6AVT - chains A and T of the 4 polymer chains in the assembly; structure by X-ray diffraction, 2.60 A resolution.

Chain A:
Name: HIV-1 reverse transcriptase P66 subunit
From: Human immunodeficiency virus type 1 group M subtype B (isolate BH10)
Notes: EC 2.7.7.49, 2.7.7.7
UniProt: P03366 (POL_HV1B1); residues 1-554 here correspond to UniProt positions 600-1153 (UniProt number = residue number + 599)
Chain sequence (556 residues; row label = number of the first residue in the row; numbers below 1 keep their minus sign (Met-1 is residue -1)):
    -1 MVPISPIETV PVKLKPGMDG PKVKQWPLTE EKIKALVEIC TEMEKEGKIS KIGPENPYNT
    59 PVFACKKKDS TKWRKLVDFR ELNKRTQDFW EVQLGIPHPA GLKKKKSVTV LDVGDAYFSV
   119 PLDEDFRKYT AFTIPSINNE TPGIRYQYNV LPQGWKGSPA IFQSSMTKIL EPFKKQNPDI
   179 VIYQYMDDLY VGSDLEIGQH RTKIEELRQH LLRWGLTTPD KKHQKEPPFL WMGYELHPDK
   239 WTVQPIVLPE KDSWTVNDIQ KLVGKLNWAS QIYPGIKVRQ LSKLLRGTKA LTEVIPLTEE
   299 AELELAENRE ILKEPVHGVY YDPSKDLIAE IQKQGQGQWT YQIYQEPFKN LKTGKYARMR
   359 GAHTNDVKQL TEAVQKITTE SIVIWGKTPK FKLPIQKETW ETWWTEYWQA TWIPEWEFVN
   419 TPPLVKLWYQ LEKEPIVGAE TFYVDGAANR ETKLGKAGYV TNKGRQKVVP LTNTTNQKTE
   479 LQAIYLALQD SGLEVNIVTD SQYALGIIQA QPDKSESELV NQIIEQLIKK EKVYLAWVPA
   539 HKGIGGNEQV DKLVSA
Disordered / not traced: 554
Differences from the reference sequence: initiating methionine (-1); expression tag (0); engineered mutation Cys63 (Ile662 in P03366), Ser280 (Cys879 in P03366)
UniProt features mapped onto this chain:
  - region: Phe227 to His235 (RT 'primer grip')
  - motif: Trp398 to Trp414 (Tryptophan repeat motif)
  - binding site (Mg(2+)): Asp110, Asp185, Asp186, Asp443, Glu478, Asp498, Asp549
  - site: Trp401 (Essential for RT p66/p51 heterodimerization), Trp414 (Essential for RT p66/p51 heterodimerization), Phe440, Tyr441 (Cleavage)
Metal / ion sites: Mg2+ site 1: Asp110, Val111, Asp185 (together with D4T); Mg2+ site 2: Asp443, Glu478, Asp498
Small-molecule neighbours: D4T (2',3'-dehydro-2',3'-deoxy-thymidine 5'-triphosphate): Lys65, Arg72, Asp110, Val111, Gly112, Asp113, Ala114, Tyr115, Gln151, Met184, Asp185, Lys220

Chain T:
Molecule: 27-nt DNA strand
Sequence (27 nucleotides; each row starts with the number of its first residue):
   701 ATGAACGGCG CCCGAACAGG GACTGTG
Disordered / not traced: 701-703, 726-727

How chain A and chain T interact:
Pairs across the interface (43; chain A residue first):
  Lys30(A) - DA704(T)  base contact
  Phe61(A) - DA704(T)  stacking on the base
  Phe61(A) - DA705(T)  sugar contact
  Ala62(A) - DA704(T)  hydrogen bond to the base
  Leu74(A) - DA705(T)  base contact
  Asp76(A) - DA705(T)  sugar contact
  Arg78(A) - DA705(T)  phosphate contact
  Arg78(A) - DC706(T)  phosphate contact
  Asn81(A) - DC706(T)  sugar contact
  Glu89(A) - DG707(T)  phosphate contact
  Glu89(A) - DG708(T)  phosphate contact
  Gln91(A) - DG708(T)  sugar contact
  Leu92(A) - DC709(T)  sugar contact
  Ile94(A) - DG708(T)  base contact
  Ile94(A) - DC709(T)  sugar contact
  Gly152(A) - DA705(T)  base contact
  Gly152(A) - DC706(T)  sugar contact
  Trp153(A) - DC706(T)  sugar contact
  Lys154(A) - DC706(T)  phosphate contact
  Lys154(A) - DG707(T)  phosphate contact
  Pro157(A) - DC706(T)  base contact
  Pro157(A) - DG707(T)  sugar contact
  Tyr183(A) - DG707(T)  base contact
  Tyr183(A) - DG708(T)  base contact
  Asn265(A) - DC711(T)  sugar contact
  Asn265(A) - DC712(T)  phosphate contact
  Val276(A) - DC712(T)  phosphate contact
  Ser280(A) - DC712(T)  phosphate contact
  Ser280(A) - DC713(T)  phosphate contact
  Leu283(A) - DC713(T)  phosphate contact
  Arg284(A) - DC713(T)  salt bridge to the phosphate
  Arg284(A) - DG714(T)  phosphate contact
  Gly285(A) - DG714(T)  hydrogen bond to the phosphate
  Lys287(A) - DG714(T)  hydrogen bond to the phosphate
  Lys287(A) - DA715(T)  salt bridge to the phosphate
  Lys353(A) - DC712(T)  salt bridge to the phosphate
  Ala355(A) - DC712(T)  phosphate contact
  Lys374(A) - DC711(T)  salt bridge to the phosphate
  Arg448(A) - DC723(T)  hydrogen bond to the base
  Asn474(A) - DC723(T)  sugar contact
  Gln500(A) - DG721(T)  sugar contact
  Gln500(A) - DA722(T)  hydrogen bond to the phosphate
  His539(A) - DC723(T)  salt bridge to the phosphate
Also at the interface, not in a pair above, chain A (37 interface residues in all): Val75, Gly93, Gln151, Lys281, Arg356, Gln475, Asp498
Also at the interface, not in a pair above, chain T (16 interface residues in all): DG710, DT724

Overview:
37 residues of chain A and 16 residues of chain T are in contact; the contacts include 5 hydrogen bonds, 5
salt bridges and 1 aromatic stacking contact. Polar pairs include Ala62(A)-DA704(T), Arg448(A)-DC723(T) and
Gly285(A)-DG714(T). Ligands of chain A: compound D4T.
Chain A is HIV-1 reverse transcriptase P66 subunit (Human immunodeficiency virus type 1 group M subtype B
(isolate BH10)) and chain T is a 27-nt DNA strand; the structure, Structure of HIV-1 reverse transcriptase
(RT) ternary complex with a double stranded DNA and an incoming ..., was determined by X-ray diffraction,
deposited together with 6AMO, 6AN2, 6AN8, 6ANQ, 6ASW and 6AVM.
